Entry 6ZJN (electron microscopy, 6.10 A resolution (low resolution: residue-level contacts below are approximate; hydrogen-bond / salt-bridge calls are withheld)); this record covers chains 2 and 3 of the 15 polymer chains in the assembly.

== Chain 2 ==
Molecule: NADH-quinone oxidoreductase subunit 2
From: Thermus thermophilus
Notes: EC 7.1.1.-
UniProt: Q56221 (NQO2_THET8); numbering as in UniProt (aligned over 1-181)
Amino-acid sequence (181 residues; row label = number of the first residue in the row):
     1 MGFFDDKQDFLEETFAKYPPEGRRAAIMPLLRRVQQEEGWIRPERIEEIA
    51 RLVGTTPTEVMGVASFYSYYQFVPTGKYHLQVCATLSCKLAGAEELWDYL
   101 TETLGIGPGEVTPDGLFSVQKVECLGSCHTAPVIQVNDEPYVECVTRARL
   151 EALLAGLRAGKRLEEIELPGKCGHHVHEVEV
Not modelled in the structure: 1-2, 181
Swiss-Prot annotation at these positions:
  - binding site ([2Fe-2S] cluster): Cys-83, Ser-87, Cys-88, Cys-124, Cys-128
Residues lining bound ligands: 2Fe-2S cluster (FES): Cys-83, Thr-85, Leu-86, Ser-87, Cys-88, Cys-124, Leu-125, Gly-126, Ser-127, Cys-128, Val-133

== Chain 3 ==
Molecule: NADH-quinone oxidoreductase subunit 3
From: Thermus thermophilus
Notes: EC 7.1.1.-
UniProt: Q56223 (NQO3_THET8); residue numbers follow UniProt; this construct covers 1-783
Amino-acid sequence (783 residues; row label = number of the first residue in the row):
     1 MVRVKVNDRIVEVPPGTSVMDAVFHAGYDVPLFCSEKHLSPIGACRMCLV
    51 RIGLPKKGPDGKPLLNEKGEPEIQWQPKLAASCVTAVADGMVVDTLSDVV
   101 REAQAGMVEFTLLNHPLDCPTCDKGGACELQDRTVEYGLYEKYYQKGPLE
   151 LPVYTRFEFTRRHVDKHHPLSPFVILDRERCIHCKRCVRYFEEVPGDEVL
   201 DFIERGVHTFIGTMDFGLPSGFSGNITDICPVGALLDLTARFRARNWEME
   251 ETPTTCALCPVGCGITADTRSGELLRIRAREVPEVNEIWICDAGRFGHEW
   301 ADQNRLKTPLVRKEGRLVEATWEEAFLALKEGLKEARGEEVGLYLAHDAT
   351 LEEGLLASELAKALKTPHLDFQGRTAAPASLFPPASLEDLLQADFALVLG
   401 DPTEEAPILHLRLSEFVRDLKPPHRYNHGTPFADLQIKERMPRRTDKMAL
   451 FAPYRAPLMKWAAIHEVHRPGEEREILLALLGDKEGSEMVAKAKEAWEKA
   501 KNPVLILGAGVLQDTVAAERARLLAERKGAKVLAMTPAANARGLEAMGVL
   551 PGAKGASWDEPGALYAYYGFVPPEEALKGKRFVVMHLSHLHPLAERYAHV
   601 VLPAPTFYEKRGHLVNLEGRVLPLSPAPIENGEAEGALQVLALLAEALGV
   651 RPPFRLHLEAQKALKARKVPEAMGRLSFRLKELRPKERKGAFYLRPTMWK
   701 AHQAVGKAQEAARAELWAHPETARAEALPEGAQVAVETPFGRVEARVVHR
   751 EDVPKGHLYLSALGPAAGLRVEGRVLVPAGGEA
Not modelled in the structure: 56-73, 144-148, 778-783
Swiss-Prot annotation at these positions:
  - binding site ([2Fe-2S] cluster): Cys-34, Cys-45, Cys-48, Cys-83
  - binding site ([4Fe-4S] cluster): His-115, Cys-119, Cys-122, Cys-128, Cys-181, Cys-184, Cys-187, Cys-230, Cys-256, Cys-259, Cys-263, Cys-291
  - mutagenesis: Cys-256 (C256A: Decreases amount and stability of iron-sulfur center 4), Cys-259 (C259A: Decreases amount and stability of iron-sulfur center 4), Cys-263 (C263A: Decreases amount and stability of iron-sulfur center 4), Cys-291 (C291A: Decreases amount and stability of iron-sulfur center 4)
Residues lining bound ligands:
  - 2Fe-2S cluster (FES): Phe-33, Cys-34, Ser-35, Ile-42, Gly-43, Ala-44, Cys-45, Arg-46, Met-47, Cys-48, Ala-81, Cys-83
  - 4Fe-4S cluster (SF4), molecule 1: Leu-117, Asp-118, Cys-119, Cys-122, Gly-125, Cys-128, Gln-131, Arg-180, Val-232, Gly-233
  - 4Fe-4S cluster (SF4), molecule 2: Cys-181, Ile-182, His-183, Cys-184, Cys-187, Ile-226, Cys-230, Pro-231, Ala-234, Leu-235
  - 4Fe-4S cluster (SF4), molecule 3: Cys-256, Leu-258, Cys-259, Val-261, Gly-262, Cys-263, Ile-290, Cys-291, Gly-294, Pro-407, Ile-408

== Chain 2 / chain 3 interface ==
Contacting residue pairs (10):
  Thr-56(2) / Glu-198(3)
  Pro-57(2) / Met-214(3)
  Thr-58(2) / Met-214(3)
  Met-61(2) / Met-214(3)
  Gly-62(2) / Phe-202(3)
  Gly-62(2) / Ile-203(3)
  Ser-65(2) / Ile-203(3)
  Ser-65(2) / Glu-204(3)
  Phe-66(2) / Ile-203(3)
  Phe-66(2) / Glu-204(3)
Also at the interface, not in a pair above, chain 3 (9 interface residues in all): Val-199, Leu-200, Thr-213, Asp-215

== Overview ==
The interface between chain 2 and chain 3 involves 7 residues on one side and 9 on the other. Chain 2 binds
2Fe-2S cluster. Chain 3 binds 3 copies of 4Fe-4S cluster and 2Fe-2S cluster.
Chain 2 is NADH-quinone oxidoreductase subunit 2 and chain 3 is NADH-quinone oxidoreductase subunit 3, both
from Thermus thermophilus; the structure, Respiratory complex I from Thermus thermophilus, NADH dataset, minor
state, was determined by electron microscopy, deposited together with 6I0D, 6I1P, 6Q8O, 6Q8W, 6Q8X, 6Y11 and 3
further entries.
